6RHS - chain A; structure by X-ray diffraction, 2.60 A resolution.

[Chain A]
Name: Putative L-lactate oxidase
Source organism: Pediococcus acidilactici DSM 20284
Notes: EC 1.1.99.-
Reference sequence: E0NE46 (E0NE46_PEDAC); residues 1-369 here = UniProt positions 1-369
Amino-acid sequence (370 residues; numbered 0 to 369; the number before each row is that of its first residue; numbering starts at 0):
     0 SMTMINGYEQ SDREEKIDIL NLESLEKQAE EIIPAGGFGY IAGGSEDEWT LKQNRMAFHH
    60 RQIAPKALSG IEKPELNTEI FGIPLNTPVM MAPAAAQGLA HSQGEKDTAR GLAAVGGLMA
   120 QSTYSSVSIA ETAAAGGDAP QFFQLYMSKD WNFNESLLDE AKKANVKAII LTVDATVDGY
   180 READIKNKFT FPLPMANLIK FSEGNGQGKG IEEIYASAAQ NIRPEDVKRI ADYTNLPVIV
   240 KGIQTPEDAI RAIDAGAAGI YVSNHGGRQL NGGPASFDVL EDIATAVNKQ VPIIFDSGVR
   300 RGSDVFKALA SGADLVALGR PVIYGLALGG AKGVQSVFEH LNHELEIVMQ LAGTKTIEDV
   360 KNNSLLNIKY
Not modelled in the structure: 0-1, 204-212
Differences from the reference sequence: expression tag (0)
Small-molecule neighbours: FMN (flavin mononucleotide): Tyr39, Ile40, Ala91, Pro92, Ala93, Ala94, Ser121, Gln143, Tyr145, Thr171, Lys240, Ser262, His264, Gly265, Arg267, Asp295, Ser296, Gly297, Arg299, Leu317, Gly318, Arg319, Pro320, Ile322

[In short]
Chain A binds flavin mononucleotide.
Chain A is Putative L-lactate oxidase (Pediococcus acidilactici DSM 20284); the structure, Crystal structure
of Pediococcus acidilactici (Putative)lactate oxidase Refolded WT protein, was determined by X-ray diffraction
(same publication as 6R9V and 6RHT).
